Entry 8VLW (electron microscopy, 3.34 A resolution); this record covers chains A and E of the 7 polymer chains in the assembly.

== Chain A (and E) ==
Molecule: Tol-Pal system protein TolQ
Source organism: Acinetobacter baumannii
Notes: chain E of this document is another copy of the same molecule, construct and numbering; everything in this record applies to it too
UniProtKB: V5VAS0 (V5VAS0_ACIBA); residues 7-226 here = UniProt positions 7-226
Amino-acid sequence (220 residues; row label = number of the first residue in the row):
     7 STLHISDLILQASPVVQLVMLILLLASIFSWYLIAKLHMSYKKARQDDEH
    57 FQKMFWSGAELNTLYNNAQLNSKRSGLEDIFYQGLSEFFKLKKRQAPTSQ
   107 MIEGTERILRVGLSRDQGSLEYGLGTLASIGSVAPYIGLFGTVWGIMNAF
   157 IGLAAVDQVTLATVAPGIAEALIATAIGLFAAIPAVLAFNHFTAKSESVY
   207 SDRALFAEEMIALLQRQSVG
From the paper describing this entry:
  - conformationally variable residues (side-chain flip): Phe146
  - self-association interface (contacts with another copy of this molecule); pairs are residue here / residue on that copy: Tyr142-Ile189, Phe146-Leu185, Leu185
  - contacts within the chain: Ala32-Ser36 (hydrogen bond), Ser33-Ser36 (hydrogen bond), Gly144-Thr148 (backbone contact), Ala140-Gly144 (backbone contact), Gly147-Gly151, Ile143-Gly147, Ala155-Leu159 (backbone contact), Gly151-Ala155 (backbone contact), Ala177-Ala180 (backbone contact), Ala180-Gly184 (backbone contact), Pro190-Ala194 (backbone contact)

== How chain A and chain E interact ==
Residue-residue contacts (22):
  Lys96(A) with Arg222(E)
  Leu97(A) with Gln221(E)
  Arg100(A) with Arg222(E); Val225(E); Gly226(E), hydrogen bond (side chain-backbone)
  Gln101(A) with Val225(E)
  Ala102(A) with Val225(E), hydrophobic
  Gln106(A) with Gln221(E)
  Arg113(A) with Ile108(E); Glu112(E), salt bridge; Ile217(E); Ala218(E)
  Ile114(A) with Ala218(E), hydrophobic
  Val117(A) with Leu211(E); Glu214(E); Glu215(E)
  Ser120(A) with Leu211(E)
  Arg121(A) with Leu211(E); Glu215(E), salt bridge
  Ser138(A) with Leu193(E)
  Tyr142(A) with Ile189(E), hydrophobic
  Phe146(A) with Leu185(E), hydrophobic
Also at the interface, not in a pair above, chain A (16 interface residues in all): Val139, Leu145
Also at the interface, not in a pair above, chain E (17 interface residues in all): Thr104, Ser105, Phe186

== Summary ==
The interface between chain A and chain E involves 16 residues on one side and 17 on the other, with 1
hydrogen bond and 2 salt bridges. Polar contacts include Arg113(A)-Glu112(E), Arg121(A)-Glu215(E) and
Arg100(A)-Gly226(E). From the paper: conformational variability at Phe146(A); a self-association interface
involving Tyr142(A), Phe146(A) and Leu185(A).
Both chains are Tol-Pal system protein TolQ (Acinetobacter baumannii). Entry 8VLW (TolQ-TolR inner membrane
protein complex from Acinetobacter baumannii) was determined by electron microscopy.
